1RUO - chains A and B of the 6 polymer chains in the assembly; structure by X-ray diffraction, 2.70 A resolution.

== Chain A (and B) ==
Protein: Protein (catabolite gene activator protein (cap))
Source organism: Escherichia coli
Notes: chain B of this document is another copy of the same molecule, construct and numbering; everything in this record applies to it too
UniProtKB: P0ACJ8 (CRP_ECOLI); residues 1-209 here correspond to UniProt positions 2-210 (UniProt number = residue number + 1)
Chain sequence (209 residues; numbered 1 to 209; the number before each row is that of its first residue):
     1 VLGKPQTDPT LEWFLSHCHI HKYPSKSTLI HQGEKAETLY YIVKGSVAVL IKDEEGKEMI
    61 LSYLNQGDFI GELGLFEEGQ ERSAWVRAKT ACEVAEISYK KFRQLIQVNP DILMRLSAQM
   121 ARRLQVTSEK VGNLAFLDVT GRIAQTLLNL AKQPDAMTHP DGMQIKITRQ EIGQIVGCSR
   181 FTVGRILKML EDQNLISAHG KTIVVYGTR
Not modelled in the structure: 1-8, 207-209 (chain B: 1-8)
Sequence notes: engineered mutation Phe181 (Glu182 in P0ACJ8)
Small-molecule neighbours: adenosine-3',5'-cyclic-monophosphate (CMP): Val49, Leu61, Ser62, Leu64, Phe69, Ile70, Gly71, Glu72, Leu73, Gly74, Arg82, Ser83, Ala84, Val86, Tyr99, Arg123, Thr127

== Chain A / chain B interface ==
Pairs across the interface (57):
  Ile51(A) - Ser128(B)
  Ile51(A) - Gly132(B)
  Lys52(A) - Phe136(B)
  Asp53(A) - Phe136(B)
  Glu54(A) - Phe136(B)
  Glu54(A) - Leu137(B)
  Lys57(A) - Phe136(B)
  Met59(A) - Val131(B)  hydrophobic
  Met59(A) - Ala135(B)  hydrophobic
  Leu61(A) - Ser128(B)
  Leu61(A) - Val131(B)  hydrophobic
  Leu73(A) - Ala121(B)
  Leu73(A) - Arg122(B)
  Leu73(A) - Leu124(B)  hydrophobic
  Leu73(A) - Gln125(B)
  Phe76(A) - Met114(B)  hydrophobic
  Phe76(A) - Ser117(B)
  Phe76(A) - Ala118(B)  hydrophobic
  Phe76(A) - Ala121(B)  hydrophobic
  Glu77(A) - Arg122(B)  salt bridge
  Gln80(A) - Gln125(B)
  Pro110(A) - Pro110(B)  hydrophobic
  Leu113(A) - Pro110(B)
  Leu113(A) - Leu113(B)  hydrophobic
  Leu113(A) - Met114(B)  hydrophobic
  Met114(A) - Leu113(B)  hydrophobic
  Ser117(A) - Phe76(B)
  Ser117(A) - Ser117(B)  hydrogen bond
  Ser117(A) - Met120(B)
  Ala118(A) - Phe76(B)  hydrophobic
  Met120(A) - Met120(B)  hydrophobic
  Ala121(A) - Leu73(B)  hydrophobic
  Ala121(A) - Phe76(B)  hydrophobic
  Ala121(A) - Met120(B)
  Arg122(A) - Phe76(B)  hydrogen bond (side chain-backbone)
  Arg122(A) - Glu77(B)  salt bridge
  Leu124(A) - Met120(B)  hydrophobic
  Leu124(A) - Arg123(B)
  Leu124(A) - Leu124(B)  hydrophobic
  Gln125(A) - Leu73(B)
  Gln125(A) - Gln80(B)  hydrogen bond
  Thr127(A) - Leu124(B)
  Thr127(A) - Thr127(B)
  Ser128(A) - Leu61(B)
  Lys130(A) - Val131(B)
  Val131(A) - Met59(B)
  Val131(A) - Thr127(B)
  Val131(A) - Lys130(B)
  Val131(A) - Leu134(B)  hydrophobic
  Gly132(A) - Ile51(B)
  Leu134(A) - Val131(B)  hydrophobic
  Leu134(A) - Leu134(B)  hydrophobic
  Ala135(A) - Met59(B)  hydrophobic
  Phe136(A) - Ile51(B)
  Phe136(A) - Lys57(B)
  Phe136(A) - Glu58(B)
  Phe136(A) - Met59(B)
Also at the interface, not in a pair above, chain A (32 interface residues in all): Ser83, Gln107, Arg123
Also at the interface, not in a pair above, chain B (33 interface residues in all): Lys52, Asp53, Ile106, Gln107

== In short ==
32 residues of chain A and 33 residues of chain B are in contact; the contacts include 3 hydrogen bonds and 2
salt bridges. Polar contacts include Glu77(A)-Arg122(B), Ser117(A)-Ser117(B) and Arg122(A)-Phe76(B). Bound to
chain A: adenosine-3',5'-cyclic-monophosphate.
Both chains are Protein (catabolite gene activator protein (cap)) (Escherichia coli). Entry 1RUO (Catabolite
gene activator protein (cap) mutant/DNA complex + adenosine-3',5'-cyclic-monophosphate) was determined by
X-ray diffraction, deposited together with 1RUN.
